8XTF - chain A; structure by X-ray diffraction, 2.13 A resolution.

Chain A:
Protein: O-methyltransferase mpaG'
From: Penicillium brevicompactum
Notes: EC 2.1.1.-
UniProt: A0A0B5L781 (MPAG2_PENBR); residues 3-398 here = UniProt positions 3-398
Chain sequence (400 residues; row label = number of the first residue in the row; numbers below 1 keep their minus sign (Gly-1 is residue -1)):
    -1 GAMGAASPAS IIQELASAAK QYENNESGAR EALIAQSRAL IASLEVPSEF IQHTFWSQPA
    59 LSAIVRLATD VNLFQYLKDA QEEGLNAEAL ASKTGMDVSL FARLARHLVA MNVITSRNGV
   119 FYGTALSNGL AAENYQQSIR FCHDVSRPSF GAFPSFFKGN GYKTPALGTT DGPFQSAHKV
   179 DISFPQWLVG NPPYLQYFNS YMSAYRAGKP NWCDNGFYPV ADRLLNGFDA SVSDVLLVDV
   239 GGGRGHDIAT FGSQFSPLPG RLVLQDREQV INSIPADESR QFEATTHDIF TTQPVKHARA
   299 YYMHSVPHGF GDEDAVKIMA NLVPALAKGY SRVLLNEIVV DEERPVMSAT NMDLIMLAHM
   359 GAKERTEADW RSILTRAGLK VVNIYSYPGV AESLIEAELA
Disordered / not traced: -1 to 3
Construct notes: expression tag (-1 to 2)
Small-molecule neighbours:
  - A1LWC (4-farnesyl-3,5-dihydroxy-6-methylphthalide-3C): Trp54, Phe139, Ser144, Phe182, Pro183, Leu186, Val187, Leu193, Phe196, Tyr199, Met200, Tyr203, Arg265, Gln267, Ser303, Val304, His306, Gly307, Phe308, Met350, Ile353, Met354, His357, Met358
  - S-adenosylhomocysteine (SAH): Phe196, Met200, Tyr203, Gly239, Gly240, Gly241, His244, Asp245, Asp264, Arg265, Val268, His285, Asp286, Ile287, Phe288, His302, Ser303, Val304, Phe308
Swiss-Prot annotation at these positions:
  - active site: His306 (Proton acceptor), Glu335, Glu362
  - binding site ((4E,8E)-10-(4,6-dihydroxy-7-methyl-3-oxo-1,3-dihydro-2-benzofuran-5-yl)-4,8-dimethyldeca-4,8-dienoate): Ser144, Tyr199, Arg265, Gln267, Ser303
  - binding site (4-farnesyl-3,5-dihydroxy-6-methylphthalide): Ser144, Tyr199, Ser303
  - binding site (6-O-desmethylmycophenolate): Ser144, Tyr199, Arg265, Ser303
  - binding site (S-adenosyl-L-homocysteine): Asn197, Tyr203, Asp237, Gly239, His244, Asp245, Asp264, Arg265, Asp286, Ile287, His302
  - binding site (S-adenosyl-L-methionine): Asp264
  - mutagenesis: Phe196 (F196A: Completely abolishes the activity towards FDHMP-3C), Arg265 (R265A: Impairs enzymatic activity towards FDHMP-3C, with only 35.6% activity retained, and R265A only exhibited a 0.39-fold decreased activity towards 6-O-desmethylmycophenolate), Gln267 (Q267A: Opens the substrate entrance, and leads to higher catalytic efficiencies towards DMMPA, FDHMP-3C and FDHMP ...), His306 (H306A: Completely abolishes the methyltransferase activity), Glu362 (E362A: Leads to a significant decrease in methylation activity)
From the paper describing this entry:
  - binding site for A1LWC: Phe196, Tyr199, Arg265, Gln267, Ser303, His306, His357
  - mutagenesis - F196A: abolished catalytic activity on A1LWC
  - conformationally variable residues (side-chain flip): Arg265, Gln267
  - mutagenesis - R265A (35.6 +/- 2.7%): decreased catalytic activity on A1LWC
  - mutagenesis - Q267A: increased catalytic activity on A1LWC
  - mutagenesis - Q267W, E362A: decreased catalytic activity on the three substrates
  - mutagenesis - H306A: abolished catalytic activity on the three substrates

In short:
Ligands of chain A: S-adenosylhomocysteine and compound A1LWC. From UniProt: 3 active-site residues, 5
(4E,8E)-10-(4,6-dihydroxy-7-methyl-3-oxo-1,3-dihydro-2-benzofuran-5-yl)-4,8-dimethyldeca-4,8-dienoate-binding
residues, 3 residues binding 4-farnesyl-3,5-dihydroxy-6-methylphthalide and 4 residues binding
6-O-desmethylmycophenolate. The paper reports a binding site for A1LWC at Phe196, Tyr199 and Arg265 among
others; Q267W and E362A reduce catalytic activity on the three substrates; 6 substitutions were tested in all.
Chain A is O-methyltransferase mpaG' (Penicillium brevicompactum); the structure, Crystal structure of
methyltransferase MpaG' in complex with SAH and FDHMP-3C, was determined by X-ray diffraction, deposited
together with 8XTE and 8XTG.
